5VRX - chains T and A of the 4 polymer chains in the assembly; structure by X-ray diffraction, 2.20 A resolution.

[Chain T]
Molecule: 16-nt DNA strand
Sequence (16 nucleotides; each row starts with the number of its first residue):
     1 CCGACAGGCG CATCAG
Modified residues: 8OG (8-oxo-2'-deoxy-guanosine-5'-monophosphate) at position 7

[Chain A]
Protein: DNA polymerase beta
Source organism: Homo sapiens
Notes: EC 2.7.7.7, 4.2.99.-
Reference sequence: P06746 (DPOLB_HUMAN); residue numbers follow UniProt; this construct covers 1-335
Chain sequence (341 residues; row label = number of the first residue in the row):
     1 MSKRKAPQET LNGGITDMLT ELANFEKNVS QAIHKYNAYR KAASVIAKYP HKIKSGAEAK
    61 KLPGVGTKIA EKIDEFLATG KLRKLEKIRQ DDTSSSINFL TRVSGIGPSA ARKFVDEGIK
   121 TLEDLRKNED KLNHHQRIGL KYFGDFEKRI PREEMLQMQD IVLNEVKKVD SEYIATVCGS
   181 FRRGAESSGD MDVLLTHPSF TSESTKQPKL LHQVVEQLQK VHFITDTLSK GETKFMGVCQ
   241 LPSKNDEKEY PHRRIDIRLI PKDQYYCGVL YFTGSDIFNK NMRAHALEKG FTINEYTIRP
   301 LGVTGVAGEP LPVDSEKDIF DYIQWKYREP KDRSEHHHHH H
Disordered / not traced: 1-9, 336-341
Differences from the reference sequence: expression tag (336-341)
Bound ions: Ca2+ site 1: Lys60, Leu62, Val65 (shared with 1 residue of chain D); Ca2+ site 2: Thr101, Val103, Ile106 (shared with 1 residue of chain P); Ca2+ site 3: Asp190, Asp192, Asp256 (together with dTTP) (shared with 1 residue of chain P); Ca2+ site 4: Asp190, Asp192 (together with dTTP); Ca2+ site 5 near Glu249 (its only coordinating residue here)
Residues lining bound ligands: dTTP (TTP): Arg149, Gly179, Ser180, Arg183, Ser188, Gly189, Asp190, Asp192, Tyr271, Phe272, Thr273, Gly274, Ser275, Asp276, Asn279
UniProt features mapped onto this chain:
  - region: Arg183 to Asp192 (DNA-binding)
  - active site: Lys72 (Nucleophile)
  - binding site (K(+)): Lys60, Leu62, Val65, Thr101, Val103, Ile106
  - binding site (Na(+)): Lys60, Leu62, Val65, Thr101, Val103, Ile106
  - binding site (dATP): Arg149, Ser180, Arg183, Gly189, Asp190
  - binding site (dCTP): Arg149, Ser180, Arg183, Gly189, Asp190
  - binding site (dGTP): Arg149, Ser180, Arg183, Gly189, Asp190, Asp192
  - binding site (dTTP): Arg149, Ser180, Arg183, Gly189, Asp190
  - binding site (Mg(2+)): Asp190, Asp192, Asp256
  - modified residue: Lys72 (N6-acetyllysine), Arg83 (Omega-N-methylarginine), Arg152 (Omega-N-methylarginine)
  - cross-link (Glycyl lysine isopeptide (Lys-Gly)): Lys41 (interchain with G-Cter in ubiquitin), Lys61 (interchain with G-Cter in ubiquitin), Lys81 (interchain with G-Cter in ubiquitin)
  - natural variant: Leu22 (L22P: Found in a gastric cancer sample; uncertain significance), Tyr39 (Y39C: Found in a gastric cancer sample; uncertain significance), Gly118 (G118V: Decreased DNA-directed DNA polymerase activity), Arg137 (R137Q: Decreased function in base-excision repair), Arg149 (R149I: Decreased DNA-directed DNA polymerase activity), Asp160 (D160N: Found in a gastric cancer sample; uncertain significance), Cys239 (C239R: Found in a gastric cancer sample; uncertain significance), Lys289 (K289M: Found in a colon cancer sample; uncertain significance), Asn294 (N294D: Found in a gastric cancer sample; uncertain significance), Glu295 (E295K: Found in a gastric cancer sample; uncertain significance)
  - mutagenesis: Phe25 (F25W: No effect on 5'-dRP lyase activity. Decreased ssDNA binding), His34 (H34G: Decreased 5'-dRP lyase activity. Decreased ssDNA binding), Lys35 (K35A: Decreased 5'-dRP lyase activity. Decreased ssDNA binding. Loss of 5'-dRP lyase activity; when associated with A-68 and A-72. Decreased ssDNA binding; when associated with A-68 and A-72 ...), Tyr39 (Y39F: No effect on 5'-dRP lyase activity; Y39Q: Abolishes DNA polymerase and 5'-dRP lyase activity), Lys41 (K41R: Abolishes ubiquitination; when associated with R-61 and R-81), Lys60 (K60A: Decreased 5'-dRP lyase activity. Decreased ssDNA binding), Lys61 (K61R: Abolishes ubiquitination; when associated with R-41 and R-81), Lys68 (K68A: No effect on 5'-dRP lyase activity. Decreased ssDNA binding. Loss of 5'-dRP lyase activity; when associated with A-35 and A-72. Decreased ssDNA binding; when associated with A-35 and A-72 ...), Glu71 (E71Q: No effect on 5'-dRP lyase activity. No effect on structure shown by circular dichroism. No effect on ssDNA binding), Lys72 (K72A: Severely reduced 5'-dRP lyase activity. Does not affect ssDNA binding. Loss of 5'-dRP lyase activity; when associated with A-35 and A-68. Decreased ssDNA binding ...), Glu75 (E75A: Slightly decreased 5'-dRP lyase activity. Decreased ssDNA binding. No effect on structure shown by circular dichroism), Lys81 (K81R: Abolishes ubiquitination; when associated with R-41 and R-61), 5 further mutagenesis entries in UniProt

[Chain T / chain A interface]
Pairs across the interface (26):
  DC5(T) with His34(A), stacking on the base; Leu287(A), phosphate contact
  DA6(T) with Lys280(A), salt bridge to the phosphate; Arg283(A), hydrogen bond to the base; Ala284(A), sugar contact
  8OG_7(T) with Tyr271(A), base contact; Arg283(A), hydrogen bond to the sugar; Leu287(A), phosphate contact; Thr292(A), hydrogen bond to the phosphate; Ile293(A), sugar contact; Asn294(A), phosphate contact
  DG8(T) with Asn294(A), hydrogen bond to the phosphate; Glu295(A), sugar contact; Arg299(A), salt bridge to the phosphate
  DC9(T) with Thr233(A), hydrogen bond to the phosphate; Lys234(A), sugar contact; Arg258(A), sugar contact; Tyr296(A), hydrogen bond to the phosphate
  DG10(T) with Ser229(A), phosphate contact; Lys230(A), phosphate contact; Gly231(A), phosphate contact; Glu232(A), hydrogen bond to the phosphate; Thr233(A), hydrogen bond to the phosphate; Lys234(A), hydrogen bond to the phosphate
  DC11(T) with Ser229(A), phosphate contact; Lys230(A), hydrogen bond to the phosphate
Other interface residues (no listed pair), chain T (8 interface residues in all): DA12
Other interface residues (no listed pair), chain A (20 interface residues in all): Asn133

[Summary]
8 residues of chain T face 20 of chain A across their interface, with 10 hydrogen bonds, 2 salt bridges and 1
aromatic stacking contact. Among the polar pairs are DA6(T)-Arg283(A), 8OG_7(T)-Arg283(A) and
8OG_7(T)-Thr292(A). Ligands of chain A: dTTP.
Chain T is a 16-nt DNA strand and chain A is DNA polymerase beta (Homo sapiens); the structure, Human DNA
polymerase beta pre-catalytic 8-oxoG:dC extension complex with dTTP bound in Watson-Crick conformation, was
determined by X-ray diffraction together with 5VRW, 5VRY, 5VRZ, 5VS0, 5VS1, 5VS2, 5VS3 and 5VS4 from the same
study.
